PDB entry 6E94 | X-ray diffraction, 1.59 A resolution | chains A and D of the 3 polymer chains in the assembly

Chain A:
Protein: Zinc finger and BTB domain-containing protein 38
Source organism: Homo sapiens
UniProtKB: Q8NAP3 (ZBT38_HUMAN); residue numbers follow UniProt; this construct covers 1006-1124
Sequence (119 residues; row label = number of the first residue in the row):
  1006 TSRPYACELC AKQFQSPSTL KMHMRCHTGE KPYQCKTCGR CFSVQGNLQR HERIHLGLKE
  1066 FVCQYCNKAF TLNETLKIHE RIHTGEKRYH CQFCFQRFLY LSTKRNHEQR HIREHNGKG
Disordered / not traced: 1006-1008, 1120-1124
Construct notes: engineered mutation Arg1055 (Lys in Q8NAP3)
UniProt features mapped onto this chain:
  - zinc finger: Tyr1010 to His1032 (C2H2-type 6), Tyr1038 to His1060 (C2H2-type 7), Phe1066 to His1088 (C2H2-type 8), Tyr1094 to His1116 (C2H2-type 9)
  - cross-link (Glycyl lysine isopeptide (Lys-Gly)): Lys1017 (interchain with G-Cter in SUMO2), Lys1026 (interchain with G-Cter in SUMO2), Lys1109 (interchain with G-Cter in SUMO2)
  - natural variant: Val1067 (V1067I: Found in patients with pathologic myopia; uncertain significance)
Bound ions: Zn2+ site 1: Cys1012, Cys1015, His1028, His1032; Zn2+ site 2: Cys1040, Cys1043, His1056, His1060; Zn2+ site 3: Cys1068, Cys1071, His1084, His1088; Zn2+ site 4: Cys1096, Cys1099, His1112, His1116
Reported in the primary citation:
  - binding site for the 18-nt DNA strand: Arg1055
  - mutagenesis - L1077A (4-fold): decreased binding to DNA

Chain D:
Molecule: 18-nt DNA strand
Sequence (18 nucleotides; row label = number of the first residue in the row):
     1 GCACTCATCG GCGCAGAC
Modified residues: 5CM (5-methyl-2'-deoxy-cytidine-5'-monophosphate) at position 9; 5CM (5-methyl-2'-deoxy-cytidine-5'-monophosphate) at position 12

How chain A and chain D interact:
Residue-residue contacts (16; chain A residue first):
  Tyr1010(A) - DC2(D)  hydrogen bond to the phosphate
  Gln1020(A) - DC2(D)  phosphate contact
  Ser1021(A) - DA3(D)  phosphate contact
  Pro1022(A) - DC2(D)  phosphate contact
  Pro1022(A) - DA3(D)  phosphate contact
  Ser1023(A) - DA3(D)  hydrogen bond to the phosphate
  Gln1054(A) - DC6(D)  phosphate contact
  Arg1055(A) - DT8(D)  hydrogen bond to the base
  Arg1055(A) - 5CM_9(D)  base contact
  Glu1079(A) - DT8(D)  base contact
  Glu1079(A) - 5CM_9(D)  hydrogen bond to the base
  Lys1082(A) - DT8(D)  salt bridge to the phosphate
  Arg1093(A) - 5CM_9(D)  salt bridge to the phosphate
  Tyr1094(A) - DG10(D)  hydrogen bond to the phosphate
  Leu1106(A) - DG10(D)  phosphate contact
  Leu1106(A) - DG11(D)  phosphate contact
Also at the interface, not in a pair above, chain A (14 interface residues in all): Gln1050, Gly1051
Also at the interface, not in a pair above, chain D (9 interface residues in all): DT5, DA7

Overview:
14 residues of chain A and 9 residues of chain D are in contact, with 5 hydrogen bonds and 2 salt bridges.
Among the polar pairs are Arg1055(A)-DT8(D), Glu1079(A)-5CM_9(D) and Tyr1010(A)-DC2(D). The paper reports a
binding site for the 18-nt DNA strand at Arg1055(A); L1077A of chain A reduces binding to DNA.
Here chain A is Zinc finger and BTB domain-containing protein 38 (Homo sapiens) and chain D is an 18-nt DNA
strand. Entry 6E94 (Crystal Structure of ZBTB38 C-terminal Zinc Fingers 6-9 K1055R in complex with methylated
DNA) was determined by X-ray diffraction (same publication as 6E93).
